Entry 3CC7 (X-ray diffraction, 2.70 A resolution); this record covers chains M and 0 of the 31 polymer chains in the assembly.

Chain M:
Molecule: 50S ribosomal protein L15e
Organism: Haloarcula marismortui
UniProt: P60618 (RL15E_HALMA); residues 0-195 here correspond to UniProt positions 1-196 (UniProt number = residue number + 1)
Chain sequence (196 residues; each row starts with the number of its first residue; numbering starts at 0):
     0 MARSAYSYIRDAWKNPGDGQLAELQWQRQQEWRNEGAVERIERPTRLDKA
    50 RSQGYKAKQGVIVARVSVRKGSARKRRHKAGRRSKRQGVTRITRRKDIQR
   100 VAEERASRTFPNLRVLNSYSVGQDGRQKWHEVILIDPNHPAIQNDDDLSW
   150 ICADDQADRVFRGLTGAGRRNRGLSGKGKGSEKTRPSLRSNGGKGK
Disordered / not traced: 0, 195
Bound ions: Na+ site 1: Ser106, Phe109, Leu112; Sr2+: Asp157 (shared with G147(0), A183(0) of chain 0); Na+ site 2: Lys193 (shared with U391(0), U392(0), U398(0), C399(0) of chain 0)

Chain 0:
Molecule: 23S ribosomal RNA
Organism: Haloarcula marismortui
Notes: engineered mutation(s): G2099A, C2487U
Sequence (2923 nucleotides; each row starts with the number of its first residue):
     1 GUUGGCUACUAUGCCAGCUGGUGGAUUGCUCGGCUCAGGCGCUGAUGAAG
    51 GACGUGCCAAGCUGCGAUAAGCUGUGGGGAGCCGCACGGAGGCGAAGAAC
   101 CACAGAUUUCCGAAUGAGAAUCUCUCUAACAAUUGCUUCGCGCAAUGAGG
   151 AACCCCGAGAACUGAAACAUCUCAGUAUCGGGAGGAACAGAAAACGCAAC
   201 GUGAUGUCGUUAGUAACCGCGAGUGAACGCGAUACAGCCCAAACCGAAGC
   251 CCUCACGGGCAAUGUGGUGUCAGGGCUACCUCUCAUCAGCCGACCGUCUU
   301 CACGAAGUCUCUUGGAAUAGAGCGUGAUACAGGGUGACAACCCCGUACUG
   351 AAGACCAGUACGCUGUGCGGUAGUGCCAGAGUAGCGGGGGUUGGAUAUCC
   401 CUCGCGAAUAACGCAGGCAUCGACUGCGAAGGCUAAACACAACCUGAGAC
   451 CGAUAGUGAACAAGUAGUGUGAACGAACGCUGCAAAGUACCCUCAGAAGG
   501 GAGGCGAAAUAGAGCAUGAAAUCAGUUGGCGAUCGAGCGACAGGGCAUAC
   551 AAGGUCCCUUGACGAAUGACCGAGACGCGAGUCUCCAGUAAGACUCACGG
   601 GAAGCCGAUGUUCUGUCGUACGUUUUGAAAAACGAGCCAGGGAGUGUGUC
   651 UGUAUGGCAAGUCUAACCGGAGUAUCCGGGGAGGCACAGGGAAACCGACA
   701 UGGCCGCAGGGCUUUGCCCGAGGGCCGCCGUCUUCAAGGGCGGGGAGCCA
   751 UGUGGACACGACCCGAAUCCGGACGAUCUACGCAUGGACAAGAUGAAGCG
   801 UGCCGAAAGGCACGUGGAAGUCUGUUAGAGUUGGUGUCCUACAAUACCCU
   851 CUCGUGAUCUAUGUGUAGGGGUGAAAGGCCCAUCGAGUCCGGCAACAGCU
   901 GGUUCCAAUCGAAACAUGUCGAAGCAUGACCUCCGCCGAGGUAGUCUGUG
   951 AGGUAGAGCGACCGAUUGGUGUGUCCGCCUCCGAGAGGAGUCGGCACACC
  1001 UGUCAAACUCCAAACUUACAGACGCUGUUUGACGCGGGGAUUCCGGUGCG
  1051 CGGGGUAAGCCUGUGUACCAGGAGGGGAACAACCCAGAGAUAGGUUAAGG
  1101 UCCCCAAGUGUGGAUUAAGUGUAAUCCUCUGAAGGUGGUCUCGAGCCCUA
  1151 GACAGCCGGGAGGUGAGCUUAGAAGCAGCUACCCUCUAAGAAAAGCGUAA
  1201 CAGCUUACCGGCCGAGGUUUGAGGCGCCCAAAAUGAUCGGGACUCAAAUC
  1251 CACCACCGAGACCUGUCCGUACCACUCAUACUGGUAAUCGAGUAGAUUGG
  1301 CGCUCUAAUUGGAUGGAAGCAGGGGCGAGAGCUCCUGUGGACCGAUUAGU
  1351 GACGAAAAUCCUGGCCAUAGUAGCAGCGAUAGUCGGGUGAGAACCCCGAC
  1401 GGCCUAAUGGAUAAGGGUUCCUCAGCACUGCUGAUCAGCUGAGGGUUAGC
  1451 CGGUCCUAAGUCUCACCGCAACUCGACUGAGACGAAAUGGGAAACAGGUU
  1501 AAUAUUCCUGUGCCAUCAUGCAGUGAAAGUUGACGCCCUGGGGUCGAUCA
  1551 CGCCGGGCAUUCGCCCGGUCGAACCGUCCAACUCCGUGGAAGCCGUAAUG
  1601 GCAGGAAGCGGACGAACGGCGGCAUAGGGAAACGUGAUUCAACCUGGGGC
  1651 CCAUGAAAAGACGAGCAUGAUGUCCGUACCGAGAACCGACACAGGUGUCC
  1701 AUGGCGGCGAAAGCCAAGGCCUGUCGGGAGCAACCAACGUUAGGGAAUUC
  1751 GGCAAGUUAGUCCCGUACCUUCGGAAGAAGGGAUGCCUGCUCCGGAACGG
  1801 AGCAGGUCGCAGUGACUCGGAAGCUCGGACUGUCUAGUAACAACAUAGGU
  1851 GACCGCAAAUCCGCAAGGACUCGUACGGUCACUGAAUCCUGCCCAGUGCA
  1901 GGUAUCUGAACACCUCGUACAAGAGGACGAAGGACCUGUCAACGGCGGGG
  1951 GUAACUAUGACCCUCUUAAGGUAGCGUAGUACCUUGCCGCAUCAGUAGCG
  2001 GCUUGCAUGAAUGGAUUAACCAGAGCUUCACUGUCCCAACGUUGGGCCCG
  2051 GUGAACUGUACAUUCCAGUGCGGAGUCUGGAGACACCCAGGGGGAAGCAA
  2101 AGACCCUAUGGAGCUUUACUGCAGGCUGUCGCUGAGACGUGGUCGCCGAU
  2151 GUGCAGCAUAGGUAGGAGUCGUUACAGAGGUACCCGCGCUAGCGGGCCAC
  2201 CCAGACAACAGUGAAAUACUACCCGUCGGUGACUGCGACUCUCACUCCGG
  2251 GAGGAGGACACCGAUAGCCGGGCAGUUUGACUGGGGCGGUACGCGCUCGA
  2301 AAAGAUAUCGAGCGCGCCCUAUGGUCAUCUCAGCCGGGACAGAGACCCGG
  2351 CGAAGAGUGCAAGAGCAAAAGAUGACUUGACAGUGUUCUUCCCAACGAGG
  2401 AACGCUGACGCGAAAGCGUGGUCUAGCGAACCAAUUAGCCUGCUUGAUGC
  2451 GGGCAAUUGAUGACAGAAAAGCUACCCUAGGGAUAAUAGAGUCGUCACUC
  2501 GCAAGAGCACAUAUCGACCGAGUGGCUUGCUACCUCGAUGUCGGUUCCCU
  2551 CCAUCCUGCCCGUGCAGAAGCGGGCAAGGGUGAGGUUGUUCGCCUAUUAA
  2601 AGGAGGUCGUGAGCUGGGUUUAGACCGUCGUGAGACAGGUCGGCUGCUAU
  2651 CUACUGGGUGUGUAAUGGUGUCUGACAAGAACGACCGUAUAGUACGAGAG
  2701 GAACUACGGUUGGUGGCCACUGGUGUACCGGUUGUUCGAGAGAGCACGUG
  2751 CCGGGUAGCCACGCCACACGGGGUAAGAGCUGAACGCAUCUAAGCUCGAA
  2801 ACCCACUUGGAAAAGAGACACCGCCGAGGUCCCGCGUACAAGACGCGGUC
  2851 GAUAGACUCGGGGUGUGCGCGUCGAGGUAACGAGACGUUAAGCCCACGAG
  2901 CACUAACAGACCAAAGCCAUCAU
Disordered / not traced: 1-9, 126-127, 715, 971-998, 1560, 1952-1963, 2137-2236, 2339-2343, 2665-2666, 2915-2923
Modified residues: 1MA (6-hydro-1-methyladenosine-5'-monophosphate) at position 628, OMU (o2'-methyluridine 5'-monophosphate) at position 2587, OMG (o2'-methylguanosine-5'-monophosphate) at position 2588, UR3 (3-methyluridine-5'-monophoshate) at position 2619, PSU (pseudouridine-5'-monophosphate) at position 2621
Bound ions: Mg2+ site 1 near G28 (its only coordinating residue here); Na+ site 1: C40, G41, C443; Na+ site 2: G56, A59, G61; Sr2+ site 1: C85, A86 (shared with 1 residue of chain T); Na+ site 3 near U108 (its only coordinating residue here); Mg2+ site 2 near U115 (its only coordinating residue here); Na+ site 4: C130, U146; Na+ site 5: C141, G142; Sr2+ site 2: G147, A183 (shared with Asp157(M) of chain M); Mg2+ site 3: C162, U2276; K+ site 1: C162, U163, U172; Mg2+ site 4: A165, A167, C168; 59 more Na+ sites not listed; 69 more Mg2+ sites not listed; 58 more Sr2+ sites not listed; 1 more K+ sites not listed

Chain M / chain 0 interface:
Pairs across the interface (274; chain M residue first):
  Ala1(M) - A243(0)  hydrogen bond to the phosphate
  Ala1(M) - C244(0)  hydrogen bond to the phosphate
  Ala1(M) - C376(0)  hydrogen bond to the sugar
  Ala1(M) - C377(0)  sugar contact
  Arg2(M) - C377(0)  phosphate contact
  Ser3(M) - A242(0)  phosphate contact
  Ser3(M) - A243(0)  phosphate contact
  Tyr5(M) - A242(0)  phosphate contact
  Tyr5(M) - G264(0)  hydrogen bond to the phosphate
  Arg9(M) - A378(0)  salt bridge to the phosphate
  Arg9(M) - A380(0)  phosphate contact
  Trp12(M) - A380(0)  sugar contact
  Lys13(M) - A380(0)  base contact
  Lys13(M) - G381(0)  base contact
  Lys13(M) - U409(0)  hydrogen bond to the base
  Asn14(M) - G381(0)  base contact
  Asn14(M) - A407(0)  phosphate contact
  Pro15(M) - G381(0)  base contact
  Trp25(M) - U2133(0)  phosphate contact
  Trp25(M) - C2243(0)  base contact
  Trp25(M) - A2244(0)  hydrogen bond to the sugar
  Gln29(M) - A2244(0)  sugar contact
  Gln29(M) - C2245(0)  phosphate contact
  Arg32(M) - A2244(0)  hydrogen bond to the phosphate
  Arg32(M) - C2245(0)  salt bridge to the phosphate
  Gly35(M) - C1467(0)  phosphate contact
  Ala36(M) - C1467(0)  hydrogen bond to the phosphate
  Ala36(M) - G1468(0)  phosphate contact
  Arg39(M) - G135(0)  salt bridge to the phosphate
  Arg39(M) - C136(0)  salt bridge to the phosphate
  Arg42(M) - A261(0)  salt bridge to the phosphate
  Arg42(M) - A262(0)  salt bridge to the phosphate
  Arg42(M) - U263(0)  hydrogen bond to the sugar
  Arg45(M) - G381(0)  salt bridge to the phosphate
  Leu46(M) - U263(0)  phosphate contact
  Leu46(M) - G264(0)  phosphate contact
  Lys48(M) - G379(0)  phosphate contact
  Lys48(M) - A380(0)  salt bridge to the phosphate
  Lys48(M) - G381(0)  salt bridge to the phosphate
  Lys48(M) - G431(0)  salt bridge to the phosphate
  Arg50(M) - A241(0)  sugar contact
  Arg50(M) - A242(0)  salt bridge to the phosphate
  Arg50(M) - G264(0)  salt bridge to the phosphate
  Arg50(M) - U265(0)  salt bridge to the phosphate
  Ser51(M) - A241(0)  sugar contact
  Ser51(M) - G379(0)  hydrogen bond to the base
  Ser51(M) - G431(0)  sugar contact
  Gln52(M) - G431(0)  hydrogen bond to the phosphate
  Lys55(M) - U265(0)  phosphate contact
  Lys55(M) - G266(0)  salt bridge to the phosphate
  Ala56(M) - A261(0)  sugar contact
  Ala56(M) - G264(0)  sugar contact
  Ala56(M) - U265(0)  hydrogen bond to the phosphate
  Lys57(M) - C250(0)  sugar contact
  Lys57(M) - G266(0)  salt bridge to the phosphate
  Gln58(M) - C136(0)  phosphate contact
  Gln58(M) - U137(0)  phosphate contact
  Gln58(M) - C251(0)  sugar contact
  Gln58(M) - G259(0)  base contact
  Gln58(M) - C260(0)  sugar contact
  Ile61(M) - G135(0)  phosphate contact
  Arg68(M) - C1469(0)  salt bridge to the phosphate
  Arg68(M) - A1470(0)  salt bridge to the phosphate
  Lys69(M) - C403(0)  phosphate contact
  Lys69(M) - G404(0)  salt bridge to the phosphate
  Lys69(M) - G2263(0)  sugar contact
  Gly70(M) - U402(0)  hydrogen bond to the phosphate
  Gly70(M) - C403(0)  hydrogen bond to the phosphate
  Gly70(M) - G2263(0)  phosphate contact
  Gly70(M) - A2264(0)  phosphate contact
  Ser71(M) - U402(0)  sugar contact
  Ser71(M) - G2263(0)  phosphate contact
  Ser71(M) - A2264(0)  hydrogen bond to the phosphate
  Ala72(M) - A1470(0)  phosphate contact
  Arg73(M) - C1469(0)  salt bridge to the phosphate
  Arg73(M) - A1470(0)  hydrogen bond to the phosphate
  Arg73(M) - C1864(0)  sugar contact
  Arg73(M) - G2263(0)  sugar contact
  Lys74(M) - G159(0)  salt bridge to the phosphate
  Lys74(M) - C1864(0)  sugar contact
  Arg75(M) - G1863(0)  phosphate contact
  Arg75(M) - C1864(0)  salt bridge to the phosphate
  Arg76(M) - G2121(0)  base contact
  Arg76(M) - C2122(0)  hydrogen bond to the base
  Arg76(M) - A2123(0)  sugar contact
  Arg76(M) - G2272(0)  base contact
  Arg76(M) - C2273(0)  hydrogen bond to the base
  His77(M) - A2274(0)  hydrogen bond to the sugar
  Lys78(M) - G869(0)  sugar contact
  Lys78(M) - G870(0)  salt bridge to the phosphate
  Ala79(M) - C770(0)  phosphate contact
  Ala79(M) - G771(0)  phosphate contact
  Gly80(M) - A161(0)  sugar contact
  Gly80(M) - C770(0)  hydrogen bond to the phosphate
  Gly80(M) - A2274(0)  phosphate contact
  Gly80(M) - G2275(0)  phosphate contact
  Arg81(M) - A160(0)  hydrogen bond to the sugar
  Arg81(M) - A161(0)  phosphate contact
  Arg81(M) - C770(0)  hydrogen bond to the phosphate
  Arg81(M) - G771(0)  salt bridge to the phosphate
  Arg81(M) - A2274(0)  hydrogen bond to the sugar
  Arg81(M) - G2275(0)  sugar contact
  Arg82(M) - A161(0)  hydrogen bond to the phosphate
  Arg82(M) - U170(0)  salt bridge to the phosphate
  Arg82(M) - C171(0)  salt bridge to the phosphate
  Arg82(M) - U172(0)  hydrogen bond to the base
  Ser83(M) - A169(0)  phosphate contact
  Ser83(M) - U170(0)  hydrogen bond to the phosphate
  Ser83(M) - G2121(0)  sugar contact
  Lys84(M) - U170(0)  hydrogen bond to the phosphate
  Lys84(M) - C171(0)  phosphate contact
  Lys84(M) - G390(0)  salt bridge to the phosphate
  Lys84(M) - U391(0)  salt bridge to the phosphate
  Arg85(M) - A160(0)  salt bridge to the phosphate
  Arg85(M) - A161(0)  phosphate contact
  Arg85(M) - A174(0)  base contact
  Arg85(M) - U391(0)  salt bridge to the phosphate
  Gln86(M) - G2121(0)  hydrogen bond to the base
  Gln86(M) - C2122(0)  hydrogen bond to the sugar
  Gln86(M) - A2274(0)  hydrogen bond to the base
  Gln86(M) - G2275(0)  sugar contact
  Gly87(M) - C2122(0)  phosphate contact
  Gly87(M) - A2123(0)  phosphate contact
  Val88(M) - C2122(0)  phosphate contact
  Val88(M) - A2123(0)  hydrogen bond to the phosphate
  Thr89(M) - A2123(0)  hydrogen bond to the phosphate
  Thr89(M) - G2124(0)  phosphate contact
  Arg90(M) - G388(0)  sugar contact
  Arg90(M) - G389(0)  salt bridge to the phosphate
  Arg90(M) - A2266(0)  salt bridge to the phosphate
  Thr92(M) - G388(0)  base contact
  Thr92(M) - G389(0)  base contact
  Thr92(M) - C401(0)  hydrogen bond to the base
  Thr92(M) - U402(0)  sugar contact
  Arg93(M) - A158(0)  hydrogen bond to the phosphate
  Arg93(M) - G159(0)  salt bridge to the phosphate
  Arg93(M) - C401(0)  hydrogen bond to the sugar
  Arg93(M) - A1470(0)  salt bridge to the phosphate
  Arg94(M) - A158(0)  salt bridge to the phosphate
  Arg94(M) - G175(0)  hydrogen bond to the base
  Arg94(M) - G390(0)  hydrogen bond to the sugar
  Arg94(M) - U391(0)  sugar contact
  Arg94(M) - C400(0)  hydrogen bond to the sugar
  Arg94(M) - C401(0)  sugar contact
  Lys95(M) - G157(0)  sugar contact
  Lys95(M) - C401(0)  phosphate contact
  Lys95(M) - A1470(0)  hydrogen bond to the sugar
  Asp96(M) - C401(0)  phosphate contact
  Asp96(M) - U402(0)  phosphate contact
  Ile97(M) - U402(0)  hydrogen bond to the phosphate
  Arg99(M) - C156(0)  hydrogen bond to the phosphate
  Arg99(M) - G157(0)  salt bridge to the phosphate
  Val100(M) - A1470(0)  phosphate contact
  Val100(M) - A1471(0)  phosphate contact
  Arg104(M) - C1469(0)  salt bridge to the phosphate
  Arg104(M) - A1471(0)  salt bridge to the phosphate
  Arg107(M) - G181(0)  hydrogen bond to the sugar
  Arg107(M) - A1471(0)  hydrogen bond to the phosphate
  Arg107(M) - C1472(0)  salt bridge to the phosphate
  Thr108(M) - U133(0)  hydrogen bond to the sugar
  Thr108(M) - U134(0)  phosphate contact
  Phe109(M) - U134(0)  phosphate contact
  Phe109(M) - G135(0)  phosphate contact
  Pro110(M) - U133(0)  base contact
  Pro110(M) - U146(0)  sugar contact
  Asn111(M) - U134(0)  hydrogen bond to the sugar
  Asn111(M) - G135(0)  hydrogen bond to the sugar
  Asn111(M) - A145(0)  sugar contact
  Leu112(M) - G135(0)  sugar contact
  Asn116(M) - G431(0)  hydrogen bond to the phosphate
  Asn116(M) - G432(0)  phosphate contact
  Gln122(M) - G404(0)  hydrogen bond to the phosphate
  Asp123(M) - C2132(0)  sugar contact
  Gly124(M) - G2131(0)  hydrogen bond to the base
  Gly124(M) - C2132(0)  hydrogen bond to the sugar
  Gly124(M) - C2262(0)  base contact
  Arg125(M) - C2262(0)  sugar contact
  Lys127(M) - C403(0)  salt bridge to the phosphate
  Asp135(M) - G135(0)  hydrogen bond to the sugar
  Asn137(M) - A144(0)  sugar contact
  Asn137(M) - A145(0)  hydrogen bond to the sugar
  His138(M) - C136(0)  hydrogen bond to the sugar
  His138(M) - C251(0)  sugar contact
  Pro139(M) - C251(0)  phosphate contact
  Pro139(M) - C252(0)  phosphate contact
  Ala140(M) - C251(0)  sugar contact
  Asn143(M) - C251(0)  phosphate contact
  Asp144(M) - G266(0)  phosphate contact
  Asp146(M) - C239(0)  sugar contact
  Asp146(M) - C240(0)  phosphate contact
  Trp149(M) - G432(0)  hydrogen bond to the sugar
  Trp149(M) - C433(0)  sugar contact
  Asp153(M) - A183(0)  phosphate contact
  Asp154(M) - A183(0)  sugar contact
  Asp154(M) - C188(0)  phosphate contact
  Gln155(M) - U434(0)  hydrogen bond to the phosphate
  Ala156(M) - A183(0)  sugar contact
  Asp157(M) - G182(0)  hydrogen bond to the sugar
  Asp157(M) - A183(0)  sugar contact
  Arg158(M) - C433(0)  salt bridge to the phosphate
  Phe160(M) - C156(0)  sugar contact
  Phe160(M) - G181(0)  hydrogen bond to the base
  Phe160(M) - G182(0)  sugar contact
  Arg161(M) - C155(0)  hydrogen bond to the sugar
  Arg161(M) - C156(0)  sugar contact
  Arg161(M) - G182(0)  sugar contact
  Arg161(M) - A183(0)  hydrogen bond to the sugar
  Arg161(M) - A187(0)  phosphate contact
  Arg161(M) - C188(0)  salt bridge to the phosphate
  Leu163(M) - C188(0)  phosphate contact
  Leu163(M) - A189(0)  phosphate contact
  Gly165(M) - G432(0)  hydrogen bond to the phosphate
  Arg168(M) - A189(0)  salt bridge to the phosphate
  Arg168(M) - C433(0)  salt bridge to the phosphate
  Arg169(M) - C400(0)  phosphate contact
  Asn170(M) - G157(0)  phosphate contact
  Asn170(M) - C400(0)  phosphate contact
  Asn170(M) - C401(0)  phosphate contact
  Arg171(M) - C155(0)  hydrogen bond to the phosphate
  Arg171(M) - C156(0)  salt bridge to the phosphate
  Arg171(M) - C188(0)  hydrogen bond to the phosphate
  Arg171(M) - A189(0)  salt bridge to the phosphate
  Gly172(M) - C399(0)  phosphate contact
  Gly172(M) - C400(0)  phosphate contact
  Leu173(M) - G190(0)  phosphate contact
  Ser174(M) - A193(0)  phosphate contact
  Lys176(M) - G190(0)  hydrogen bond to the phosphate
  Lys176(M) - A191(0)  salt bridge to the phosphate
  Lys176(M) - A192(0)  hydrogen bond to the base
  Lys176(M) - A193(0)  phosphate contact
  Lys176(M) - A194(0)  sugar contact
  Lys176(M) - A204(0)  hydrogen bond to the sugar
  Gly177(M) - A194(0)  phosphate contact
  Gly177(M) - C195(0)  phosphate contact
  Lys178(M) - C195(0)  hydrogen bond to the phosphate
  Lys178(M) - G394(0)  base contact
  Lys178(M) - C399(0)  phosphate contact
  Lys178(M) - G416(0)  salt bridge to the phosphate
  Lys178(M) - G417(0)  hydrogen bond to the sugar
  Gly179(M) - G394(0)  base contact
  Gly179(M) - U398(0)  hydrogen bond to the sugar
  Gly179(M) - C399(0)  sugar contact
  Glu181(M) - A227(0)  sugar contact
  Glu181(M) - G393(0)  base contact
  Glu181(M) - G394(0)  hydrogen bond to the base
  Lys182(M) - A226(0)  sugar contact
  Lys182(M) - U392(0)  sugar contact
  Lys182(M) - G393(0)  hydrogen bond to the base
  Lys182(M) - G394(0)  hydrogen bond to the base
  Thr183(M) - C399(0)  sugar contact
  Arg184(M) - A189(0)  hydrogen bond to the phosphate
  Arg184(M) - G190(0)  salt bridge to the phosphate
  Arg184(M) - U205(0)  phosphate contact
  Arg184(M) - G206(0)  phosphate contact
  Pro185(M) - C188(0)  hydrogen bond to the sugar
  Pro185(M) - A189(0)  sugar contact
  Pro185(M) - G206(0)  phosphate contact
  Pro185(M) - U207(0)  phosphate contact
  Ser186(M) - C155(0)  hydrogen bond to the phosphate
  Ser186(M) - C156(0)  phosphate contact
  Ser186(M) - C188(0)  sugar contact
  Leu187(M) - C156(0)  hydrogen bond to the phosphate
  Leu187(M) - G157(0)  phosphate contact
  Arg188(M) - C154(0)  salt bridge to the phosphate
  Arg188(M) - C155(0)  salt bridge to the phosphate
  Arg188(M) - C156(0)  hydrogen bond to the phosphate
  Ser189(M) - C155(0)  phosphate contact
  Gly191(M) - G175(0)  sugar contact
  Gly191(M) - U176(0)  phosphate contact
  Gly192(M) - G175(0)  base contact
  Lys193(M) - G175(0)  phosphate contact
  Lys193(M) - U391(0)  hydrogen bond to the sugar
  Lys193(M) - U392(0)  sugar contact
  Gly194(M) - C399(0)  sugar contact
Other interface residues (no listed pair), chain M (119 interface residues in all): Tyr54, Gly59, Ser66, Ile91, Gly162
Other interface residues (no listed pair), chain 0 (122 interface residues in all): C173, G184, G225, A430, A1865, U2265

Overview:
119 residues of chain M face 122 of chain 0 across their interface; the contacts include 77 hydrogen bonds and
50 salt bridges. Polar pairs include Lys13(M)-U409(0), Ser51(M)-G379(0) and Arg76(M)-C2122(0). Ser106(M),
Phe109(M) and Leu112(M) coordinate Na+ site 1.
Chain M is 50S ribosomal protein L15e and chain 0 is 23S ribosomal RNA, both from Haloarcula marismortui; the
structure, Structure of Anisomycin resistant 50S Ribosomal Subunit: 23S rRNA mutation C2487U, was determined
by X-ray diffraction (same publication as 3CC2, 3CC4, 3CCE, 3CCJ, 3CCL, 3CCM and 6 further entries).
